Entry 6PYL (X-ray diffraction, 1.52 A resolution); this record covers chains A and C of the 3 polymer chains in the assembly.

# Chain A
Protein: HLA class I histocompatibility antigen, B-27:03 alpha chain
From: Homo sapiens
UniProt: P03989 (1B27_HUMAN); residues 1-276 here correspond to UniProt positions 25-300 (UniProt number = residue number + 24)
Chain sequence (276 residues; numbered 1 to 276; the number before each row is that of its first residue):
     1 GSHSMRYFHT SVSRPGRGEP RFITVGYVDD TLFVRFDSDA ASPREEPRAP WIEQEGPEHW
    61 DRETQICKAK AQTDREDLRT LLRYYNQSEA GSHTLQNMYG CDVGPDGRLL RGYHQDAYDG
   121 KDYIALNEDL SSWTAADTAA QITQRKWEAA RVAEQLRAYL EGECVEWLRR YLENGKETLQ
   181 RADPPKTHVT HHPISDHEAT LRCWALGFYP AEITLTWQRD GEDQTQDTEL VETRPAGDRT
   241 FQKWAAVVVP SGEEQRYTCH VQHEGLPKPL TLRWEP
Disulfides: Cys-101/Cys-164, Cys-203/Cys-259
Differences from the reference sequence: variant His-59 (Tyr83 in P03989)
What the authors report for this chain:
  - conformationally variable residues (side-chain flip): Trp-60
  - mutagenesis - W60A: unchanged expression
  - mutagenesis - W60A: decreased binding to HC10 (proposed by the authors, not directly observed)

# Chain C
Protein: Self-peptide LRN
Chain sequence (10 residues; each row starts with the number of its first residue):
     1 KRWIILGLNK

# Chain A / chain C interface
Residue-residue contacts (39):
  Tyr-7(A) / Lys-1(C)  hydrogen bond (side chain-backbone)
  Tyr-7(A) / Arg-2(C)
  His-9(A) / Arg-2(C)  hydrogen bond
  Thr-24(A) / Arg-2(C)  hydrogen bond
  Glu-45(A) / Arg-2(C)  salt bridge
  His-59(A) / Lys-1(C)
  Arg-62(A) / Ile-4(C)
  Glu-63(A) / Lys-1(C)
  Glu-63(A) / Arg-2(C)  hydrogen bond (side chain-backbone)
  Ile-66(A) / Arg-2(C)
  Ile-66(A) / Trp-3(C)
  Ile-66(A) / Ile-4(C)  hydrophobic
  Cys-67(A) / Arg-2(C)  hydrogen bond
  Thr-73(A) / Asn-9(C)
  Glu-76(A) / Asn-9(C)  hydrogen bond
  Asp-77(A) / Asn-9(C)
  Asp-77(A) / Lys-10(C)  salt bridge
  Thr-80(A) / Lys-10(C)
  Leu-81(A) / Lys-10(C)
  Tyr-84(A) / Lys-10(C)  hydrogen bond (side chain-backbone)
  Leu-95(A) / Lys-10(C)
  Tyr-99(A) / Arg-2(C)
  Tyr-99(A) / Trp-3(C)  hydrogen bond (side chain-backbone)
  His-114(A) / Trp-3(C)
  Asp-116(A) / Lys-10(C)  salt bridge
  Tyr-123(A) / Lys-10(C)
  Thr-143(A) / Lys-10(C)  hydrogen bond (side chain-backbone)
  Lys-146(A) / Lys-10(C)  hydrogen bond (side chain-backbone)
  Trp-147(A) / Leu-8(C)
  Trp-147(A) / Asn-9(C)  hydrogen bond (side chain-backbone)
  Val-152(A) / Leu-8(C)  hydrophobic
  Gln-155(A) / Ile-5(C)
  Leu-156(A) / Trp-3(C)  hydrophobic
  Tyr-159(A) / Lys-1(C)  hydrogen bond (side chain-backbone)
  Tyr-159(A) / Arg-2(C)
  Tyr-159(A) / Trp-3(C)
  Glu-163(A) / Lys-1(C)  salt bridge
  Trp-167(A) / Lys-1(C)
  Tyr-171(A) / Lys-1(C)  hydrogen bond (side chain-backbone)
Other interface residues (no listed pair), chain A (35 interface residues in all): Met-5, Val-25, Val-34, Lys-70, Ala-150
Other interface residues (no listed pair), chain C (9 interface residues in all): Gly-7

# Summary
35 residues of chain A face 9 of chain C across their interface; the contacts include 13 hydrogen bonds and 4
salt bridges. Among the polar pairs are Glu-45(A)/Arg-2(C), Asp-77(A)/Lys-10(C) and Asp-116(A)/Lys-10(C). The
paper reports that W60A of chain A reduces binding to HC10; conformational variability at Trp-60(A).
Here chain A is HLA class I histocompatibility antigen, B-27:03 alpha chain (Homo sapiens) and chain C is
Self-peptide LRN. Entry 6PYL (Crystal Structure of HLA-B*2703 in complex with KK10, an HIV peptide) was
determined by X-ray diffraction, deposited together with 6PYJ, 6PYV, 6PYW and 6PZ5.
